Entry 1I8M (X-ray diffraction, 2.10 A resolution); this record covers chains L and H of the 3 polymer chains in the assembly.

Chain L:
Name: Antibody light chain fab
Organism: Mus musculus
Notes: antibody fragment or engineered binder
Sequence (214 residues; each row starts with the number of its first residue):
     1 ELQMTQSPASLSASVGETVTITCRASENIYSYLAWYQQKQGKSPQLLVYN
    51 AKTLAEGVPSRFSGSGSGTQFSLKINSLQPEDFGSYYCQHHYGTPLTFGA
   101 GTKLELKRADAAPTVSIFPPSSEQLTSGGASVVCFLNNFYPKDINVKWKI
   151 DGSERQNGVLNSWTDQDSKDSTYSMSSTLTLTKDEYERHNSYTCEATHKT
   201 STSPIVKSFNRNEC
Not modelled in the structure: 214
Disulfide bonds: Cys-23/Cys-88, Cys-134/Cys-194

Chain H:
Name: Antibody heavy chain fab
Organism: Mus musculus
Notes: antibody fragment or engineered binder
Sequence (224 residues; numbered 1 to 217 plus 7 insertion-coded residues; the number before each row is that of its first residue; a row labelled like 82A-82C holds insertion residues (82A, then the next letters in order)):
     1 QVKLLESGPELVKPGASVKMSCKASGYTFTSYVMHWVKQKPGQGLEWIGY
    51 IN
   52A P
    53 YNDGTKYNEKFKGKATLTSDKSSSTAYMEL
82A-82C SSL
    83 TSEDSAVYYCVRGGYRPY
100A-100C YAM
   101 DYWGQGTSVTVSSAKTTPPSVYPLAPGSAAQTNSMVTLGCLVKGYFPEPV
   151 TVTWNSGSLSSGVHTFPAVLQSDLYTLSSSVTVPSSTWPSETVTCNVAHP
   201 ASSTKVDKKIVPRDCTS
Not modelled in the structure: 127-133, 214-217
Differences from the reference sequence: cloning artifact (1-4)
Disulfide bonds: Cys-22/Cys-92, Cys-140/Cys-195

Chain L / chain H interface:
Contacting residue pairs - 67 pairs, chain L then chain H:
  Ala-34(L) / Ala-100B(H)  hydrophobic
  Tyr-36(L) / Ala-100B(H)
  Tyr-36(L) / Met-100C(H)  hydrogen bond (side chain-backbone)
  Tyr-36(L) / Trp-103(H)
  Gln-38(L) / Gln-39(H)  hydrogen bond
  Gln-38(L) / Tyr-91(H)  hydrogen bond
  Ser-43(L) / Tyr-91(H)
  Ser-43(L) / Gly-104(H)  hydrogen bond (side chain-backbone)
  Ser-43(L) / Gln-105(H)
  Pro-44(L) / Trp-103(H)
  Leu-46(L) / Ala-100B(H)  hydrophobic
  Leu-46(L) / Met-100C(H)
  Tyr-49(L) / Ala-100B(H)  hydrophobic
  Tyr-87(L) / Gln-39(H)
  Tyr-87(L) / Gln-43(H)
  Tyr-87(L) / Gly-44(H)
  Tyr-87(L) / Leu-45(H)  hydrophobic
  Gln-89(L) / Met-100C(H)
  His-91(L) / Tyr-100(H)  hydrogen bond (side chain-backbone)
  Thr-94(L) / Trp-47(H)
  Thr-94(L) / Lys-58(H)  hydrogen bond
  Pro-95(L) / Trp-47(H)  hydrophobic
  Leu-96(L) / Trp-47(H)
  Phe-98(L) / Leu-45(H)
  Phe-98(L) / Trp-47(H)
  Ser-116(L) / Thr-137(H)
  Phe-118(L) / Leu-124(H)
  Phe-118(L) / Ala-125(H)
  Phe-118(L) / Pro-126(H)
  Phe-118(L) / Thr-137(H)
  Pro-119(L) / Arg-213(H)  hydrogen bond (backbone-side chain)
  Pro-120(L) / Arg-213(H)  hydrogen bond (backbone-side chain)
  Ser-121(L) / Tyr-122(H)
  Ser-121(L) / Pro-123(H)
  Glu-123(L) / Tyr-122(H)
  Glu-123(L) / Pro-123(H)
  Glu-123(L) / Lys-208(H)  salt bridge
  Gln-124(L) / Tyr-122(H)
  Gln-124(L) / Lys-143(H)
  Ser-127(L) / Tyr-122(H)
  Ser-131(L) / Leu-141(H)
  Ser-131(L) / Lys-143(H)
  Phe-135(L) / Leu-124(H)  hydrophobic
  Phe-135(L) / Phe-166(H)  hydrophobic
  Phe-135(L) / Ser-178(H)
  Phe-135(L) / Ser-179(H)
  Phe-135(L) / Ser-180(H)
  Asn-137(L) / His-164(H)
  Asn-137(L) / Phe-166(H)
  Asn-137(L) / Ser-180(H)  hydrogen bond
  Asn-138(L) / His-164(H)  hydrogen bond
  Leu-160(L) / Val-169(H)  hydrophobic
  Leu-160(L) / Thr-176(H)
  Asn-161(L) / Val-169(H)
  Ser-162(L) / Phe-166(H)
  Ser-162(L) / Pro-167(H)  hydrogen bond (side chain-backbone)
  Ser-162(L) / Val-169(H)
  Trp-163(L) / Pro-167(H)
  Thr-164(L) / Phe-166(H)
  Asp-167(L) / His-164(H)
  Lys-169(L) / Ser-161(H)
  Ser-174(L) / His-164(H)  hydrogen bond
  Ser-174(L) / Phe-166(H)
  Met-175(L) / Phe-166(H)
  Ser-176(L) / Phe-166(H)
  Ser-176(L) / Ser-178(H)  hydrogen bond
  Thr-180(L) / Lys-143(H)
Interface residues without a listed pair, chain L (40 interface residues in all): Lys-42, Val-133, Thr-178
Interface residues without a listed pair, chain H (41 interface residues in all): Val-37, Glu-46, Tyr-50, Tyr-100A, Asp-101, Leu-138, Gly-139, Thr-165, Gln-171

In short:
The interface between chain L and chain H involves 40 residues on one side and 41 on the other, with 13
hydrogen bonds and 1 salt bridge. Polar contacts include Glu-123(L)/Lys-208(H), Tyr-36(L)/Met-100C(H) and
Gln-38(L)/Gln-39(H).
Here chain L is Antibody light chain fab and chain H is Antibody heavy chain fab, both from Mus musculus.
Entry 1I8M (Crystal structure of a recombinant anti-single-stranded DNA antibody fragment complexed with DT5)
was determined by X-ray diffraction.
